Entry 8ZET (electron microscopy, 3.20 A resolution); this record covers chains d and g of the 17 polymer chains in the assembly.

[Chain d]
Protein: Photosystem I reaction center subunit II
Organism: Thalassiosira pseudonana CCMP1335
Reference sequence: A0T0T5 (A0T0T5_THAPS); residue numbers follow UniProt; this construct covers 8-139
Chain sequence (132 residues; row label = number of the first residue in the row):
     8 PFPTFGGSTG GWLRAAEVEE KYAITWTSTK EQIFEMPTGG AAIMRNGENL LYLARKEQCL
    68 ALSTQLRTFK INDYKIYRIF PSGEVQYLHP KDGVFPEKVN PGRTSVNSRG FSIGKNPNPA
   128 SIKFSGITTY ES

[Chain g]
Protein: Photosystem I reaction center subunit Psa29
Organism: Thalassiosira pseudonana CCMP1335
Reference sequence: B8BUW3 (B8BUW3_THAPS); residues 47-177 here = UniProt positions 47-177
Chain sequence (131 residues; each row starts with the number of its first residue):
    47 VDLDYGMKNS YVPATGGDGG QGQFGAQSPN DWRVAGTSPV GETSYAGAAD GGEEPWFAEA
   107 ISTVSLDLQK ADETLKAFTK DAAAFKIEEF AAEKPYGFTS SDAAMEELVG KLGYSKFLEM
   167 STKQLMKTWG T

[Interface between chain d and chain g]
Contacting residue pairs - 56 pairs, chain d then chain g:
  W19(d) - E105(g)
  W19(d) - S108(g)
  R21(d) - W78(g)  hydrogen bond (side chain-backbone)
  R21(d) - V80(g)
  R21(d) - A81(g)  hydrogen bond (side chain-backbone)
  R21(d) - E105(g)  salt bridge
  E24(d) - S108(g)
  E24(d) - T109(g)  hydrogen bond (side chain-backbone)
  E24(d) - V110(g)  hydrogen bond (side chain-backbone)
  V25(d) - N76(g)
  V25(d) - D77(g)
  V25(d) - W78(g)
  E26(d) - S74(g)  hydrogen bond (backbone-side chain)
  E26(d) - W78(g)
  K28(d) - S108(g)  hydrogen bond
  K28(d) - V110(g)  hydrogen bond (side chain-backbone)
  Y59(d) - S111(g)
  Y59(d) - L112(g)  hydrogen bond (side chain-backbone)
  Y84(d) - L112(g)  hydrophobic
  Y84(d) - A117(g)
  Y84(d) - T120(g)
  I86(d) - V110(g)  hydrophobic
  I86(d) - S111(g)
  F87(d) - Y51(g)  hydrophobic
  F87(d) - S74(g)
  F87(d) - P75(g)
  F87(d) - V110(g)
  P88(d) - N76(g)
  P88(d) - V110(g)
  S89(d) - Y51(g)  hydrogen bond
  G90(d) - K116(g)
  E91(d) - Y51(g)
  V92(d) - L112(g)  hydrophobic
  V92(d) - K116(g)
  V92(d) - T120(g)  hydrogen bond (backbone-side chain)
  V92(d) - F124(g)
  Q93(d) - G52(g)
  Q93(d) - F70(g)
  Q93(d) - F124(g)
  Y94(d) - F70(g)
  Y94(d) - T120(g)  hydrogen bond (backbone-side chain)
  Y94(d) - L121(g)  hydrophobic
  Y94(d) - F124(g)
  L95(d) - F70(g)  hydrophobic
  K98(d) - Q69(g)
  K98(d) - F70(g)
  K98(d) - T125(g)
  V101(d) - L164(g)
  V101(d) - E165(g)
  P108(d) - F131(g)
  G109(d) - F131(g)
  G133(d) - T61(g)
  G133(d) - G62(g)
  Y137(d) - G63(g)
  E138(d) - G62(g)
  E138(d) - G63(g)  hydrogen bond (side chain-backbone)
Also at the interface, not in a pair above, chain d (33 interface residues in all): A23, E27, A30, L57, R85, D99, G100, T135
Also at the interface, not in a pair above, chain g (35 interface residues in all): V47, D64, G82, Y91, A106, I107

[In short]
33 residues of chain d and 35 residues of chain g are in contact; the contacts include 12 hydrogen bonds and 1
salt bridge. Polar pairs include R21(d)-E105(g), R21(d)-W78(g) and R21(d)-A81(g).
Chain d is Photosystem I reaction center subunit II and chain g is Photosystem I reaction center subunit
Psa29, both from Thalassiosira pseudonana CCMP1335; the structure, Tp-PSI-FCPI-S in Thalassiosira pseudonana,
was determined by electron microscopy together with 8ZEH from the same study.
